7KEF - chains A and I of the 13 polymer chains in the assembly; structure by X-ray diffraction, 3.89 A resolution.

# Chain A
Molecule: DNA-directed RNA polymerase II subunit RPB1
From: Saccharomyces cerevisiae (strain ATCC 204508 / S288c)
Notes: EC 2.7.7.6
Reference sequence: P04050 (RPB1_YEAST); residue numbers follow UniProt; this construct covers 1-1733
Amino-acid sequence (1733 residues; each row starts with the number of its first residue):
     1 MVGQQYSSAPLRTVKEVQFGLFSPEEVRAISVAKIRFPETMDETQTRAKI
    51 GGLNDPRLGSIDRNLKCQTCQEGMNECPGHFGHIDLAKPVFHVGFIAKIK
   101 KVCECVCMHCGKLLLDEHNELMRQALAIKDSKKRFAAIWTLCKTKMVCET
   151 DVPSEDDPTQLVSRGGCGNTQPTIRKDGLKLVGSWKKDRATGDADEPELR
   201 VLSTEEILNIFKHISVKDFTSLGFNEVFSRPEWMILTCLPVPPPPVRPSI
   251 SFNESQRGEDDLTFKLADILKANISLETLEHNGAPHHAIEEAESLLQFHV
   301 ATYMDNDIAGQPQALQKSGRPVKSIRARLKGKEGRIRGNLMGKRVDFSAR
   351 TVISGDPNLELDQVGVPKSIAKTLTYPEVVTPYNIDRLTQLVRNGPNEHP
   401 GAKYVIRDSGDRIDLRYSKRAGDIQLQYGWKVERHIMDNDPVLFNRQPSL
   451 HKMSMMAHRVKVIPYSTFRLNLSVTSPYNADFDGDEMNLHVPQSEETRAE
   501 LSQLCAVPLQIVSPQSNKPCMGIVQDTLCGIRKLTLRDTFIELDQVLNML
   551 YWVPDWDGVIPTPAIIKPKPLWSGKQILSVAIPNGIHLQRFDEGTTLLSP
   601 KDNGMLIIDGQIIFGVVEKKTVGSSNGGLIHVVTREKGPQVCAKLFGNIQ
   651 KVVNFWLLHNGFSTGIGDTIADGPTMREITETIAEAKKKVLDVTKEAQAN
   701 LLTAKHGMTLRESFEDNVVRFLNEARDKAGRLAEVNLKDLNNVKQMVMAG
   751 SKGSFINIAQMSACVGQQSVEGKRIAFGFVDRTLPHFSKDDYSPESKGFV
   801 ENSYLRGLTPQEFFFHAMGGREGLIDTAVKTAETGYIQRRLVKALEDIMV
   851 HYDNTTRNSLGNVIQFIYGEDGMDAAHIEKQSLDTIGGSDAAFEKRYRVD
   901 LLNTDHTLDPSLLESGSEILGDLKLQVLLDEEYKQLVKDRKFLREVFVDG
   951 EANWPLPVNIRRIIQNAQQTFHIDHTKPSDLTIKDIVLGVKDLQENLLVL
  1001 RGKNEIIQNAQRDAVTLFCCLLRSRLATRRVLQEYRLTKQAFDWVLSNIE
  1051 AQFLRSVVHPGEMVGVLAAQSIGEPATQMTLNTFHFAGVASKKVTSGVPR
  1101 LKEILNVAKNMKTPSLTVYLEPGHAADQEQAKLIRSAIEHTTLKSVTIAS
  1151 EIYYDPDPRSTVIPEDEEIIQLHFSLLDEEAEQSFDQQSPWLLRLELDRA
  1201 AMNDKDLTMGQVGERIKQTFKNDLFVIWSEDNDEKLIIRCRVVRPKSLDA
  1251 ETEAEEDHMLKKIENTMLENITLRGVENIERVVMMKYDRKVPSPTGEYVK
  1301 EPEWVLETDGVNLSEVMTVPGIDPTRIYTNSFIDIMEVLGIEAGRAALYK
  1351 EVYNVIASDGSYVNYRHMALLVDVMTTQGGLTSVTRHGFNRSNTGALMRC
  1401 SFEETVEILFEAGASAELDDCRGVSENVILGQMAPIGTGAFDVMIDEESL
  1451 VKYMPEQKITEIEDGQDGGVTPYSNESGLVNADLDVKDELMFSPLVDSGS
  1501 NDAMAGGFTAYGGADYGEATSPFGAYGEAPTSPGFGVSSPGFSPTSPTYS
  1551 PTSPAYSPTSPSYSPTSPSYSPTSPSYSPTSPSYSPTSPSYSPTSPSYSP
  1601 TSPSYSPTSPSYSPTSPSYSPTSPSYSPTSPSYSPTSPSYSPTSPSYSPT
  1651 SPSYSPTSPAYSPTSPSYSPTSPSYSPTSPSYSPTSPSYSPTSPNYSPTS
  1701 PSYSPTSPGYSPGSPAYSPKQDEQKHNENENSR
Not modelled in the structure: 1-2, 150-160, 187-198, 1082-1091, 1177-1186, 1244-1253, 1446-1733
Curated features (UniProtKB/Swiss-Prot):
  - region: Pro248 to Asp260 (Lid loop), Asn306 to Lys323 (Rudder loop), Pro810 to Glu822 (Bridging helix)
  - binding site (Zn(2+)): Cys67, Cys70, Cys77, His80, Cys107, Cys110, Cys148, Cys167
  - binding site (Mg(2+)): Asp481, Asp483, Asp485
  - modified residue: Thr1471 (Phosphothreonine)
  - cross-link (Glycyl lysine isopeptide (Lys-Gly)): Lys695 (interchain with G-Cter in ubiquitin), Lys1246 (interchain with G-Cter in ubiquitin), Lys1350 (interchain with G-Cter in ubiquitin)
  - natural variant: Ser1653 to Pro1659 (deletion: In strain: A364A)
  - mutagenesis: Lys1246 (K1246R: Impairs ubiquitination during transcription stress)
Metal / ion sites: Zn2+ site 1: Cys67, Cys70, Cys77, His80; Zn2+ site 2: Cys110, Cys148, Cys167; Mg2+: Asp483 (together with WC4)
Ligand contacts: WC4 ((1S)-1,4-anhydro-1-(3-methoxynaphthalen-2-yl)-5-O-phosphono-D-ribitol): Asn479, Asp481, Asp483, Asp485, Thr831
What the authors report for this chain:
  - binding site for WC4: Asn479, Thr831

# Chain I
Molecule: DNA-directed RNA polymerase II subunit RPB9
From: Saccharomyces cerevisiae (strain ATCC 204508 / S288c)
Reference sequence: P27999 (RPB9_YEAST); residues 1-122 here = UniProt positions 1-122
Amino-acid sequence (122 residues; numbered 1 to 122; the number before each row is that of its first residue):
     1 MTTFRFCRDCNNMLYPREDKENNRLLFECRTCSYVEEAGSPLVYRHELIT
    51 NIGETAGVVQDIGSDPTLPRSDRECPKCHSRENVFFQSQQRRKDTSMVLF
   101 FVCLSCSHIFTSDQKNKRTQFS
Not modelled in the structure: 1, 121-122
Curated features (UniProtKB/Swiss-Prot):
  - zinc finger: Cys7 to Cys32 (C4-type), Ser71 to Thr111 (TFIIS-type)
  - binding site (Zn(2+)): Cys7, Cys10, Cys29, Cys32, Cys75, Cys78, Cys103, Cys106
  - modified residue: Ser40 (Phosphoserine)
Metal / ion sites: Zn2+ site 1: Cys7, Cys10, Cys32; Zn2+ site 2: Cys75, Cys78, Cys103

# Interface between chain A and chain I
Residue-residue contacts (49; chain A residue first):
  Lys695(A) - Arg73(I)
  Ala697(A) - Met97(I)
  Gln698(A) - Met97(I)
  Gln698(A) - Leu99(I)
  Gln698(A) - Ser112(I)  hydrogen bond (backbone-side chain)
  Ala699(A) - Ser112(I)
  Ala699(A) - Gln114(I)  hydrogen bond (backbone-backbone)
  Asn700(A) - Val98(I)
  Asn700(A) - Asp113(I)  hydrogen bond
  Thr709(A) - Lys93(I)
  Thr709(A) - Asp94(I)
  Arg711(A) - Gln87(I)  hydrogen bond
  Arg711(A) - Arg92(I)
  Arg711(A) - Thr95(I)  hydrogen bond
  Arg711(A) - Met97(I)
  Phe714(A) - Met97(I)  hydrophobic
  Asp781(A) - Arg91(I)  salt bridge
  Arg782(A) - Thr67(I)
  Ser788(A) - Thr67(I)
  Ser788(A) - Pro69(I)
  Lys789(A) - Thr67(I)  hydrogen bond (backbone-backbone)
  Lys789(A) - Leu68(I)
  Lys789(A) - Pro69(I)
  Asp790(A) - Phe86(I)
  Tyr792(A) - Gln87(I)
  Lys1144(A) - Leu48(I)
  Thr1147(A) - Leu48(I)
  Ile1148(A) - Leu48(I)
  Ile1148(A) - Ile49(I)
  Ala1149(A) - Arg45(I)
  Ser1150(A) - Tyr44(I)
  Ser1150(A) - Arg45(I)
  Ser1150(A) - His46(I)  hydrogen bond (side chain-backbone)
  Glu1151(A) - Leu42(I)
  Glu1151(A) - Tyr44(I)
  Glu1151(A) - Arg45(I)  salt bridge
  Ile1152(A) - Leu42(I)
  Ile1152(A) - Val43(I)
  Ile1152(A) - Tyr44(I)  hydrogen bond (backbone-backbone)
  Tyr1153(A) - Leu42(I)  hydrophobic
  Tyr1154(A) - Glu18(I)
  Tyr1154(A) - Asn23(I)
  Tyr1154(A) - Arg24(I)  hydrogen bond (side chain-backbone)
  Tyr1154(A) - Leu25(I)
  Tyr1154(A) - Pro41(I)
  Pro1190(A) - Glu18(I)
  Trp1191(A) - Leu25(I)  hydrophobic
  Lys1261(A) - Tyr44(I)
  Leu1268(A) - Leu48(I)  hydrophobic
Interface residues without a listed pair, chain A (32 interface residues in all): Leu701, Leu710, Pro1156, Val1162, Glu1264
Interface residues without a listed pair, chain I (33 interface residues in all): Glu47, Gln89, Ser96, Lys115

# Overview
The interface between chain A and chain I involves 32 residues on one side and 33 on the other, with 9
hydrogen bonds and 2 salt bridges. Polar pairs include Asp781(A)-Arg91(I), Glu1151(A)-Arg45(I) and
Gln698(A)-Ser112(I). Chain A binds compound WC4. The paper reports a binding site for WC4 at Asn479(A) and
Thr831(A).
Here chain A is DNA-directed RNA polymerase II subunit RPB1 and chain I is DNA-directed RNA polymerase II
subunit RPB9, both from Saccharomyces cerevisiae (strain ATCC 204508 / S288c). Entry 7KEF (RNA polymerase II
elongation complex with unnatural base dTPT3, rNaM in swing state) was determined by X-ray diffraction,
deposited together with 7KED and 7KEE.
